Entry 7TYI (electron microscopy, 3.30 A resolution); this record covers chains B and G of the 6 polymer chains in the assembly.

== Chain B ==
Molecule: Guanine nucleotide-binding protein G(I)/G(S)/G(T) subunit beta-1
Source organism: Homo sapiens
UniProtKB: P62873 (GBB1_HUMAN); residue numbers follow UniProt; this construct covers 2-340
Amino-acid sequence (350 residues; each row starts with the number of its first residue; numbers below 1 keep their minus sign (Met-9 is residue -9)):
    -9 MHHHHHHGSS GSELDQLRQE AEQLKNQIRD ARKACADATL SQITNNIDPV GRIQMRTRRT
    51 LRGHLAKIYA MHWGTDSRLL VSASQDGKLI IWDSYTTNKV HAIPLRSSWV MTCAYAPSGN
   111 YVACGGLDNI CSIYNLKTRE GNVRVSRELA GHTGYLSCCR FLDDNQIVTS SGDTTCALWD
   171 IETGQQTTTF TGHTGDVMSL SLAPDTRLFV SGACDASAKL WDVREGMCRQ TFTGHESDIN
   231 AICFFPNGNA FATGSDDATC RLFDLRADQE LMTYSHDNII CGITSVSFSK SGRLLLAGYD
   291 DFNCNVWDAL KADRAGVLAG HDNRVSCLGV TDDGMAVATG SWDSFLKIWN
Not modelled in the structure: -9 to 1
Sequence notes: expression tag (-9 to 1)
Curated features (UniProtKB/Swiss-Prot):
  - modified residue: Ser2 (N-acetylserine), His266 (Phosphohistidine)
  - natural variant: Leu30 (L30F: In MRD42; uncertain significance), Arg52 (R52G: In MRD42), Gly64 (G64V: In MRD42), Asp76 (D76E: In MRD42; D76G: In MRD42), Gly77 (G77S: In MRD42), Lys78 (K78R: In MRD42), Ile80 (I80N: In MRD42; I80T: In MRD42), His91 (H91R: In MRD42; uncertain significance), Ala92 (A92T: In MRD42), Pro94 (P94S: In MRD42), Leu95 (L95P: In MRD42), Arg96 (R96L: In MRD42), 5 further natural variant entries in UniProt

== Chain G ==
Molecule: Guanine nucleotide-binding protein G(I)/G(S)/G(O) subunit gamma-2
Source organism: Homo sapiens
UniProtKB: P59768 (GBG2_HUMAN); numbering as in UniProt (aligned over 1-71)
Amino-acid sequence (71 residues; row label = number of the first residue in the row):
     1 MASNNTASIA QARKLVEQLK MEANIDRIKV SKAAADLMAY CEAHAKEDPL LTPVPASENP
    61 FREKKFFCAI L
Not modelled in the structure: 1-7, 63-71
Curated features (UniProtKB/Swiss-Prot):
  - modified residue: Ala2 (N-acetylalanine), Cys68 (Cysteine methyl ester)
  - lipidation: Cys68 (S-geranylgeranyl cysteine)

== Interface between chain B and chain G ==
Pairs across the interface - 80 pairs, chain B then chain G:
  Glu3(B) - Ile9(G)
  Leu4(B) - Ile9(G)  hydrophobic
  Leu7(B) - Ala12(G)  hydrophobic
  Leu7(B) - Arg13(G)
  Leu7(B) - Val16(G)
  Ala11(B) - Leu15(G)  hydrophobic
  Ala11(B) - Leu19(G)
  Leu14(B) - Leu19(G)  hydrophobic
  Leu14(B) - Lys20(G)
  Gln17(B) - Ala23(G)
  Ile18(B) - Arg27(G)  hydrogen bond (backbone-side chain)
  Ala21(B) - Arg27(G)
  Arg22(B) - Arg27(G)
  Ala24(B) - Lys29(G)  hydrogen bond (backbone-side chain)
  Cys25(B) - Ile28(G)
  Cys25(B) - Lys29(G)
  Cys25(B) - Val30(G)  hydrogen bond (backbone-backbone)
  Ala26(B) - Val30(G)  hydrophobic
  Asp27(B) - Ser31(G)
  Ala28(B) - Val30(G)
  Leu30(B) - Ala34(G)  hydrophobic
  Ile33(B) - Ala34(G)  hydrophobic
  Val40(B) - Leu51(G)  hydrophobic
  Met45(B) - Leu50(G)  hydrophobic
  Arg48(B) - Phe61(G)
  Arg49(B) - Pro60(G)  hydrogen bond (side chain-backbone)
  Arg49(B) - Phe61(G)
  Arg49(B) - Arg62(G)
  Ser84(B) - Phe61(G)
  Tyr85(B) - Pro60(G)
  Tyr85(B) - Phe61(G)  hydrophobic
  Thr181(B) - Lys14(G)
  Met217(B) - Gln18(G)
  Met217(B) - Met21(G)  hydrophobic
  Cys218(B) - Gln18(G)  hydrogen bond (backbone-side chain)
  Cys218(B) - Met21(G)
  Cys218(B) - Glu22(G)  hydrogen bond
  Arg219(B) - Met21(G)
  Arg219(B) - Glu22(G)
  Gln220(B) - Ile25(G)
  Thr221(B) - Glu22(G)  hydrogen bond
  Phe235(B) - Leu37(G)  hydrophobic
  Phe235(B) - Cys41(G)  hydrophobic
  Pro236(B) - Tyr40(G)  hydrophobic
  Asn237(B) - Leu37(G)
  Asn237(B) - Tyr40(G)
  Asp254(B) - Ala33(G)
  Arg256(B) - Asp26(G)
  Arg256(B) - Arg27(G)
  Arg256(B) - Ile28(G)
  Arg256(B) - Lys32(G)
  Arg256(B) - Asp36(G)  salt bridge
  Asp258(B) - Ile25(G)
  Asp258(B) - Arg27(G)  salt bridge
  Gln259(B) - Val30(G)
  Leu261(B) - Val30(G)  hydrophobic
  Leu261(B) - Leu37(G)  hydrophobic
  Ser279(B) - Asp48(G)  hydrogen bond
  Lys280(B) - Glu47(G)
  Ser281(B) - Tyr40(G)
  Ser281(B) - Cys41(G)  hydrogen bond (side chain-backbone)
  Ser281(B) - His44(G)  hydrogen bond (side chain-backbone)
  Ser281(B) - Ala45(G)
  Ser281(B) - Asp48(G)
  Gly282(B) - Cys41(G)
  Arg283(B) - Cys41(G)
  Leu284(B) - Leu50(G)  hydrophobic
  Leu284(B) - Leu51(G)  hydrophobic
  Leu300(B) - Cys41(G)  hydrophobic
  Asp323(B) - Pro49(G)
  Gly324(B) - Pro49(G)
  Gly324(B) - Leu50(G)
  Met325(B) - Pro49(G)  hydrophobic
  Met325(B) - Asn59(G)
  Met325(B) - Pro60(G)
  Met325(B) - Phe61(G)  hydrophobic
  Ala326(B) - Phe61(G)  hydrophobic
  Ile338(B) - Phe61(G)  hydrophobic
  Asn340(B) - Leu50(G)
  Asn340(B) - Asn59(G)
Interface residues without a listed pair, chain B (57 interface residues in all): Glu10, Lys15, Ile37, Ile43, Ala240, Leu252, Ala257, Val320
Interface residues without a listed pair, chain G (39 interface residues in all): Met38, Glu42

== Overview ==
The interface between chain B and chain G involves 57 residues on one side and 39 on the other; the contacts
include 10 hydrogen bonds and 2 salt bridges. Polar pairs include Arg256(B)-Asp36(G), Asp258(B)-Arg27(G) and
Ile18(B)-Arg27(G).
Chain B is Guanine nucleotide-binding protein G(I)/G(S)/G(T) subunit beta-1 and chain G is Guanine
nucleotide-binding protein G(I)/G(S)/G(O) subunit gamma-2, both from Homo sapiens; the structure, Calcitonin
Receptor in complex with Gs and rat amylin peptide, CT-like state, was determined by electron microscopy
together with 7TYF, 7TYH, 7TYL, 7TYN, 7TYO, 7TYW and 3 further entries from the same study.
